3S3B - chains B and C of the 3 polymer chains in the assembly; structure by X-ray diffraction, 3.30 A resolution.

== Chain B ==
Name: Cytochrome c oxidase subunit 2
Source organism: Thermus thermophilus
Notes: EC 1.9.3.1
Reference sequence: Q5SJ80 (COX2_THET8); numbering as in UniProt (aligned over 3-168)
Chain sequence (166 residues; numbered 3 to 168; the number before each row is that of its first residue):
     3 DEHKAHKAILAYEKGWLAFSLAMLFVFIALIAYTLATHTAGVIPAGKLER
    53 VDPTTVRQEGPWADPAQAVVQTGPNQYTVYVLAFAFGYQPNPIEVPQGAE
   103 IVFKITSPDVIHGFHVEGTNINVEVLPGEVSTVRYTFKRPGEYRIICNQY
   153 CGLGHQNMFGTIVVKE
Curated features (UniProtKB/Swiss-Prot):
  - binding site (Cu cation): H114, C149, C153, H157

== Chain C ==
Name: Cytochrome c oxidase polypeptide 2A
Source organism: Thermus thermophilus
Notes: EC 1.9.3.1
Reference sequence: P82543 (COXA_THET8); residue numbers follow UniProt; this construct covers 2-34
Chain sequence (33 residues; numbered 2 to 34; the number before each row is that of its first residue):
     2 EEKPKGALAVILVLTLTILVFWLGVYAVFFARG

== Chain B / chain C interface ==
Contacting residue pairs (26; chain B residue first):
  D3(B) with E2(C), hydrogen bond (side chain-backbone)
  K6(B) with E2(C); E3(C), salt bridge
  A7(B) with E2(C)
  I11(B) with P5(C), hydrophobic
  Y14(B) with K4(C); L9(C), hydrophobic
  W18(B) with I12(C), hydrophobic; T16(C)
  F21(B) with T16(C)
  F29(B) with W23(C), hydrophobic
  L32(B) with W23(C), hydrophobic; Y27(C), hydrogen bond (backbone-side chain)
  Y35(B) with Y27(C); F31(C), hydrophobic
  T36(B) with F30(C); F31(C)
  T41(B) with F30(C)
  G120(B) with R33(C)
  T121(B) with R33(C)
  N122(B) with F30(C); R33(C); G34(C), hydrogen bond (side chain-backbone)
  Y137(B) with R33(C), hydrogen bond (side chain-backbone); G34(C)
  K140(B) with G34(C), hydrogen bond (side chain-backbone)
Other interface residues (no listed pair), chain B (23 interface residues in all): E4, A10, M25, I33, H40, T138
Other interface residues (no listed pair), chain C (16 interface residues in all): L15, I19, L20

== Overview ==
The interface between chain B and chain C involves 23 residues on one side and 16 on the other; the contacts
include 5 hydrogen bonds and 1 salt bridge. Among the polar pairs are K6(B)-E3(C), D3(B)-E2(C) and
L32(B)-Y27(C).
Chain B is Cytochrome c oxidase subunit 2 and chain C is Cytochrome c oxidase polypeptide 2A, both from
Thermus thermophilus; the structure, Structure of Thermus thermophilus cytochrome ba3 oxidase 240s after Xe
depressurization, was determined by X-ray diffraction (same publication as 3S33, 3S38, 3S39, 3S3A, 3S3C and
3S3D).
